Entry 7KSO (electron microscopy, 3.90 A resolution); this record covers chains C and D of the 6 polymer chains in the assembly.

Chain C:
Molecule: Polycomb protein SUZ12
Organism: Homo sapiens
UniProt: Q15022 (SUZ12_HUMAN); residues 1-739 here = UniProt positions 1-739
Amino-acid sequence (739 residues; each row starts with the number of its first residue):
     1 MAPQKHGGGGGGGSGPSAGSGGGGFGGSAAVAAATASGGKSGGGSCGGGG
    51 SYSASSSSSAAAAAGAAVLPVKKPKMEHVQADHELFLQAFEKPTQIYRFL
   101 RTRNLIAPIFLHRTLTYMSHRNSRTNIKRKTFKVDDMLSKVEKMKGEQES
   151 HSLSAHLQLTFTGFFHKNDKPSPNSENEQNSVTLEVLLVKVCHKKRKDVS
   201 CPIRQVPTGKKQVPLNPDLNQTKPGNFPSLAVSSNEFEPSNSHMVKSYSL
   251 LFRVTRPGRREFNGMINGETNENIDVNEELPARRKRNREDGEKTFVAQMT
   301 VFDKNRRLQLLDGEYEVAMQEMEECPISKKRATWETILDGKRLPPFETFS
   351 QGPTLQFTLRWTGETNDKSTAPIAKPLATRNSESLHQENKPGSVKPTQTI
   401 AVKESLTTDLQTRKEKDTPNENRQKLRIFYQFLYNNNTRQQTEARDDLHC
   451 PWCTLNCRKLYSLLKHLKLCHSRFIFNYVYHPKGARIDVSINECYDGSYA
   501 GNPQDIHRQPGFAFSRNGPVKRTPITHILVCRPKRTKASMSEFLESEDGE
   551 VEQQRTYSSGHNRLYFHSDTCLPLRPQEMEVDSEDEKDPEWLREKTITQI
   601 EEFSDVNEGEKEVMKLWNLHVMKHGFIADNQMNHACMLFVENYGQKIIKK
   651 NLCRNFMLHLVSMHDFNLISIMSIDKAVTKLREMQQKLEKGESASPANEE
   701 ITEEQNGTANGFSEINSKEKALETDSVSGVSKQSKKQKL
Disordered / not traced: 1-77, 147-154, 168-181, 217-228, 257-294, 323-351, 362-426, 483-484, 534-554, 687-739
Ion coordination: Zn2+ near His471 (its only coordinating residue here)

Chain D:
Molecule: Histone-binding protein RBBP4
Organism: Homo sapiens
UniProt: Q09028 (RBBP4_HUMAN); numbering as in UniProt (aligned over 1-425)
Amino-acid sequence (425 residues; numbered 1 to 425; the number before each row is that of its first residue):
     1 MADKEAAFDDAVEERVINEEYKIWKKNTPFLYDLVMTHALEWPSLTAQWL
    51 PDVTRPEGKDFSIHRLVLGTHTSDEQNHLVIASVQLPNDDAQFDASHYDS
   101 EKGEFGGFGSVSGKIEIEIKINHEGEVNRARYMPQNPCIIATKTPSSDVL
   151 VFDYTKHPSKPDPSGECNPDLRLRGHQKEGYGLSWNPNLSGHLLSASDDH
   201 TICLWDISAVPKEGKVVDAKTIFTGHTAVVEDVSWHLLHESLFGSVADDQ
   251 KLMIWDTRSNNTSKPSHSVDAHTAEVNCLSFNPYSEFILATGSADKTVAL
   301 WDLRNLKLKLHSFESHKDEIFQVQWSPHNETILASSGTDRRLNVWDLSKI
   351 GEEQSPEDAEDGPPELLFIHGGHTAKISDFSWNPNEPWVICSVSEDNIMQ
   401 VWQMAENIYNDEDPEGSVDPEGQGS
Disordered / not traced: 1-4, 92-110, 411-425
UniProt features mapped onto this chain:
  - modified residue: Ala2 (N-acetylalanine), Lys4 (N6-acetyllysine), Ser110 (Phosphoserine), Lys160 (N6-acetyllysine), Ser355 (Phosphoserine)
  - cross-link (Glycyl lysine isopeptide (Lys-Gly)): Lys4 (interchain with G-Cter in SUMO2), Lys160 (interchain with G-Cter in SUMO2)
  - mutagenesis: Val35 (V35A: Loss of interaction with ARMC12), Pro43 (P43A: Loss of interaction with ZNF827 and loss of localization to telomeres; when associated with A-73), Ser73 (S73A: Loss of interaction with ZNF827 and loss of localization to telomeres; when associated with A-43), Glu126 to Asn128 (Loss of interaction with ZNF827), Glu126 (E126A: Loss of interaction with ZNF827 and loss of localization to telomeres; when associated with A-128 and A-179), Asn128 (N128A: Loss of interaction with ZNF827 and loss of localization to telomeres; when associated with A-126 and A-179), Glu179 (E179A: Loss of interaction with ZNF827 and loss of localization to telomeres; when associated with A-126 and A-128), Tyr181 (Y181A: Loss of interaction with ZNF827 and loss of localization to telomeres), Glu231 (E231A: Decreased interaction with ZNF827; when associated with A-277), Asn277 (N277A: Decreased interaction with ZNF827; when associated with A-231), Glu395 (E395A: Decreased interaction with ZNF827)

Interface between chain C and chain D:
Residue-residue contacts - 138 pairs, chain C then chain D:
  Phe99(C) - Val16(D)  hydrophobic
  Leu100(C) - Val16(D)  hydrophobic
  Leu100(C) - Glu19(D)
  Leu100(C) - Glu20(D)
  Arg103(C) - Val16(D)
  Arg103(C) - Glu20(D)  salt bridge
  Arg103(C) - Arg340(D)
  Arg103(C) - Arg341(D)
  Ile106(C) - Lys317(D)
  Ala107(C) - Lys317(D)
  Pro108(C) - Asp361(D)
  Ile109(C) - Glu20(D)
  Ile109(C) - Arg341(D)
  Ile109(C) - Ile369(D)
  Ile109(C) - Gly371(D)  hydrogen bond (backbone-backbone)
  Phe110(C) - Leu31(D)  hydrophobic
  Phe110(C) - Ile369(D)
  Leu111(C) - Leu366(D)
  Leu111(C) - Leu367(D)
  Leu111(C) - Phe368(D)
  Leu111(C) - Ile369(D)  hydrophobic
  His112(C) - Asp361(D)
  Arg113(C) - Asp358(D)  salt bridge
  Arg113(C) - Asp361(D)
  Arg113(C) - Gly362(D)  hydrogen bond (side chain-backbone)
  Arg113(C) - Pro363(D)  hydrogen bond (side chain-backbone)
  Arg113(C) - Pro364(D)
  Arg113(C) - Leu366(D)
  Thr114(C) - Leu31(D)
  Thr114(C) - Leu367(D)
  Thr114(C) - Phe368(D)
  Thr114(C) - Ile408(D)
  Leu115(C) - Leu31(D)  hydrophobic
  Thr116(C) - Phe30(D)  hydrogen bond (side chain-backbone)
  Thr116(C) - Asn407(D)
  Tyr117(C) - Asn27(D)  hydrogen bond
  Tyr117(C) - Phe30(D)  hydrophobic
  Arg121(C) - Glu357(D)  hydrogen bond (side chain-backbone)
  Arg121(C) - Asp358(D)
  Arg121(C) - Asp361(D)  salt bridge
  Asn122(C) - Asp358(D)
  Ser123(C) - Gln354(D)
  Ser123(C) - Ser355(D)  hydrogen bond (side chain-backbone)
  Arg124(C) - Lys349(D)
  Arg124(C) - Glu352(D)
  Arg124(C) - Gln354(D)
  Arg124(C) - Asp358(D)  salt bridge
  Arg124(C) - Pro364(D)  hydrogen bond (side chain-backbone)
  Thr125(C) - Lys349(D)
  Asn126(C) - Tyr409(D)
  Asn126(C) - Asn410(D)
  Lys128(C) - Ser348(D)
  Arg129(C) - Thr331(D)
  Arg129(C) - Asp346(D)  salt bridge
  Arg129(C) - Ser348(D)
  Arg129(C) - Trp388(D)
  Arg129(C) - Tyr409(D)  hydrogen bond (side chain-backbone)
  Phe132(C) - Thr331(D)
  Phe132(C) - Leu347(D)
  Phe132(C) - Ser348(D)
  Val134(C) - Glu330(D)
  Val134(C) - Thr331(D)
  Asp135(C) - Ser285(D)  hydrogen bond
  Asp135(C) - Arg304(D)  hydrogen bond (backbone-side chain)
  Met137(C) - Leu310(D)  hydrophobic
  Leu138(C) - Asp302(D)
  His193(C) - Thr273(D)
  Lys194(C) - Ala274(D)
  Arg196(C) - Glu231(D)  salt bridge
  Arg196(C) - Asp248(D)  salt bridge
  Arg196(C) - Glu275(D)  salt bridge
  Arg196(C) - Asn277(D)
  Arg196(C) - Glu319(D)
  Ser242(C) - Gln250(D)
  His243(C) - Gln250(D)
  His243(C) - Asp270(D)  hydrogen bond (side chain-backbone)
  His243(C) - His272(D)
  His243(C) - Thr273(D)
  Leu469(C) - Lys26(D)
  Leu469(C) - Asn27(D)
  Leu469(C) - Phe30(D)  hydrophobic
  Cys470(C) - Ile23(D)  hydrophobic
  Cys470(C) - Asn27(D)  hydrogen bond
  His471(C) - Ile23(D)
  Arg473(C) - Glu19(D)  salt bridge
  Tyr495(C) - Glu19(D)
  Asp496(C) - Lys22(D)  hydrogen bond (backbone-side chain)
  Ser498(C) - Asn18(D)  hydrogen bond (backbone-side chain)
  Tyr499(C) - Asn18(D)  hydrogen bond (backbone-side chain)
  Ala500(C) - Asn18(D)
  Ala500(C) - Tyr21(D)
  Phe512(C) - Arg15(D)
  Phe514(C) - Ala11(D)  hydrophobic
  Phe514(C) - Glu14(D)
  Phe514(C) - Arg15(D)
  Arg516(C) - Glu14(D)  salt bridge
  Arg516(C) - Thr374(D)  hydrogen bond (side chain-backbone)
  Arg516(C) - Ala375(D)
  Pro519(C) - Pro43(D)  hydrophobic
  Pro519(C) - His71(D)
  Pro519(C) - Thr72(D)
  Pro519(C) - Ser73(D)
  Val520(C) - Asn397(D)  hydrogen bond (backbone-side chain)
  Lys521(C) - Glu41(D)
  Lys521(C) - Trp42(D)
  Arg522(C) - Ala39(D)
  Arg522(C) - Leu40(D)
  Arg522(C) - Glu41(D)
  Arg522(C) - Asn397(D)
  Arg522(C) - Ile398(D)
  Pro524(C) - Ala39(D)
  Ile525(C) - His38(D)  hydrogen bond (backbone-side chain)
  Ile525(C) - Ala39(D)  hydrogen bond (backbone-backbone)
  Thr526(C) - Thr37(D)
  Thr526(C) - His38(D)  hydrogen bond
  Thr526(C) - Lys114(D)
  Thr526(C) - Ile115(D)
  His527(C) - Met36(D)
  His527(C) - Thr37(D)  hydrogen bond (backbone-backbone)
  Ile528(C) - Val35(D)
  Ile528(C) - Met36(D)  hydrophobic
  Ile528(C) - Val111(D)
  Ile528(C) - Ser112(D)
  Ile528(C) - Gly113(D)
  Leu529(C) - Thr28(D)
  Leu529(C) - Val35(D)
  Val530(C) - Pro29(D)  hydrophobic
  Val530(C) - Tyr32(D)
  Val530(C) - Asp33(D)
  Val530(C) - Leu34(D)
  Val530(C) - Val35(D)  hydrogen bond (backbone-backbone)
  Cys531(C) - Asp33(D)
  Cys531(C) - Pro87(D)  hydrophobic
  Cys531(C) - Ala91(D)
  Cys531(C) - Val111(D)  hydrophobic
  Arg532(C) - Asp90(D)
  Arg532(C) - Ala91(D)  hydrogen bond (backbone-backbone)
  Pro533(C) - Asp33(D)
Other interface residues (no listed pair), chain C (71 interface residues in all): Ile96, Tyr97, Leu105, Val141, Glu142, Lys145, Lys195, Asn456, Lys465, Ser472, Thr523, Tyr557
Other interface residues (no listed pair), chain D (99 interface residues in all): Glu13, Ile17, Lys25, Glu75, Phe287, Ile288, Ala294, Leu300, Asn305, Leu308, Ile350, Glu360, His370, Asp396
Interface features reported in the paper:
  - interface residues, chain C: His193(C)

Overview:
Chain C and chain D form an interface of 71 and 99 residues respectively; the contacts include 24 hydrogen
bonds and 10 salt bridges. Polar contacts include Arg103(C)-Glu20(D), Arg113(C)-Asp358(D) and
Arg121(C)-Asp361(D). Curated annotation (UniProt) lists 11 mutagenesis sites on chain D. From the paper: the
interface residue His193(C).
Chain C is Polycomb protein SUZ12 and chain D is Histone-binding protein RBBP4, both from Homo sapiens; the
structure, Cryo-EM structure of PRC2:EZH1-AEBP2-JARID2, was determined by electron microscopy, deposited
together with 7KSR, 7KTP and 7KTQ.
